PDB entry 5FKW | electron microscopy, 7.30 A resolution (low resolution: residue-level contacts below are approximate; hydrogen-bond / salt-bridge calls are withheld) | chains B and D of the 6 polymer chains in the assembly

[Chain B]
Name: DNA polymerase III beta
Organism: Escherichia coli K-12
Notes: EC 2.7.7.7
Reference sequence: P0A988 (DPO3B_ECOLI); residue numbers follow UniProt; this construct covers 1-366
Sequence (366 residues; each row starts with the number of its first residue):
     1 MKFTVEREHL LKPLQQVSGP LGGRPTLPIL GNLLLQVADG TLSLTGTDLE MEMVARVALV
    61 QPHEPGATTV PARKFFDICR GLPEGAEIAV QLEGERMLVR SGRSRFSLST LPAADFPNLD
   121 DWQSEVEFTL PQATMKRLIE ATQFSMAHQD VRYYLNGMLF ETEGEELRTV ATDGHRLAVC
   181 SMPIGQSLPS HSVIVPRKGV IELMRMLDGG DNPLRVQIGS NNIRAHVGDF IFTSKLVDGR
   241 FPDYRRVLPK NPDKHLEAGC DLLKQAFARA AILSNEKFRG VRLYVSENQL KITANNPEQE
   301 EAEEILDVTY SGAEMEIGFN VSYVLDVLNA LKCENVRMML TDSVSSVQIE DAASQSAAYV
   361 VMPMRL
Swiss-Prot annotation at these positions:
  - binding site (DNA): R24, R73, Q149, Y153, Y154
  - mutagenesis: R24 (R24A: Mild defect in DNA replication, impaired loading of clamp on DNA, polymerase speed is wild-type. More severe replication defect and very poor clamp loading; when associated with A-149), G66 (G66E: In dnaN159; a temperature- and UV-sensitive mutation, displays altered DNA polymerase usage, chronically induced SOS response; when associated with A-174), A133 (A133T: Reduction of synthesis of beta*, probably due to mutation of its promoter), M135 (M135L: 3-fold reduction of synthesis of beta*, probably due to loss of its start codon), M146 (M146L: No effect on synthesis of beta*), Q149 (Q149A: Mild defect in DNA replication, impaired loading of clamp on DNA, polymerase speed is wild-type. More severe replication defect and very poor clamp loading; when associated with A-24), Y153 to Y154 (Very poor loading of clamp on DNA, polymerase speed is wild-type), G174 (G174A: In dnaN159; a temperature- and UV-sensitive mutation, displays altered DNA polymerase usage, chronically induced SOS response; when associated with A-66), Q265 to L366 (In dnaN806; temperature sensitive), I272 to L273 (Monomeric in solution, binds very tightly to subunit delta (holA). The monomer binds tightly to linear and circular DNA. Cannot bind both Pol III and IV simultaneously)

[Chain D]
Name: DNA polymerase III epsilon
Organism: Escherichia coli K-12
Notes: EC 2.7.7.7
Reference sequence: P03007 (DPO3E_ECOLI); residue numbers follow UniProt; this construct covers 1-243
Sequence (243 residues; each row starts with the number of its first residue):
     1 MSTAITRQIV LDTETTGMNQ IGAHYEGHKI IEIGAVEVVN RRLTGNNFHV YLKPDRLVDP
    61 EAFGVHGIAD EFLLDKPTFA EVADEFMDYI RGAELVIHNA AFDIGFMDYE FSLLKRDIPK
   121 TNTFCKVTDS LAVARKMFPG KRNSLDALCA RYEIDNSKRT LHGALLDAQI LAEVYLAMTG
   181 GQLSLPLAME GETQQQQGEA TIQRIVRQAS KLRVVFATDE EIAAHEARLD LVQKKGGSCL
   241 WRA
Not modelled in the structure: 1-6, 190-207
Construct notes: engineered mutation L183 (Thr in P03007), L185 (Met in P03007), P186 (Ala in P03007), L187 (Phe in P03007)
Swiss-Prot annotation at these positions:
  - active site: H162 (Proton acceptor)
  - binding site (a divalent metal cation): D12, E14, D167
  - binding site (substrate): D12, E14, E61, H66, D167
  - mutagenesis: T15 (T15I: In mutD5, reduces suppression of AZT sensitivity of holC or yoaA knockouts, reduces exonuclease activity)

[How chain B and chain D interact]
Pairs across the interface (29; chain B residue first):
  R152(B) - L187(D)
  L155(B) - L187(D)
  T172(B) - L185(D)
  G174(B) - L185(D)
  H175(B) - Q182(D)
  L177(B) - L185(D)
  R240(B) - M189(D)
  P242(B) - L187(D)
  P242(B) - A188(D)
  D243(B) - A188(D)
  N275(B) - E153(D)
  K277(B) - R151(D)
  K277(B) - E153(D)
  P297(B) - E153(D)
  V344(B) - L183(D)
  S346(B) - L185(D)
  M362(B) - Q182(D)
  M362(B) - L183(D)
  M362(B) - S184(D)
  M362(B) - L185(D)
  P363(B) - Q182(D)
  M364(B) - G180(D)
  M364(B) - G181(D)
  M364(B) - Q182(D)
  R365(B) - N40(D)
  R365(B) - R41(D)
  R365(B) - G180(D)
  L366(B) - R41(D)
  L366(B) - L176(D)
Other interface residues (no listed pair), chain B (24 interface residues in all): R176, R246, V247, E276, V360
Other interface residues (no listed pair), chain D (17 interface residues in all): Y152, T179, P186

[In short]
24 residues of chain B face 17 of chain D across their interface. Curated annotation (UniProt) lists 5
DNA-binding residues and 13 mutagenesis sites on chain B; active-site residue H162(D) and 3 divalent metal
cation-binding residues on chain D.
Chain B is DNA polymerase III beta and chain D is DNA polymerase III epsilon, both from Escherichia coli K-12;
the structure, cryo-EM structure of the E. coli replicative DNA polymerase complex bound to DNA (DNA
polymerase III ..., was determined by electron microscopy (same publication as 5FKU and 5FKV).
